6MUU - chains C and D of the 7 polymer chains in the assembly; structure by electron microscopy, 3.00 A resolution.

# Chain C (and D)
Name: Uncharacterized protein Csm3
Organism: Thermococcus onnurineus
Notes: chain D of this document is another copy of the same molecule, construct and numbering; everything in this record applies to it too
Reference sequence: B6YWC0 (B6YWC0_THEON); residues 1-290 here = UniProt positions 1-290
Sequence (291 residues; numbered 0 to 290; the number before each row is that of its first residue; numbering starts at 0):
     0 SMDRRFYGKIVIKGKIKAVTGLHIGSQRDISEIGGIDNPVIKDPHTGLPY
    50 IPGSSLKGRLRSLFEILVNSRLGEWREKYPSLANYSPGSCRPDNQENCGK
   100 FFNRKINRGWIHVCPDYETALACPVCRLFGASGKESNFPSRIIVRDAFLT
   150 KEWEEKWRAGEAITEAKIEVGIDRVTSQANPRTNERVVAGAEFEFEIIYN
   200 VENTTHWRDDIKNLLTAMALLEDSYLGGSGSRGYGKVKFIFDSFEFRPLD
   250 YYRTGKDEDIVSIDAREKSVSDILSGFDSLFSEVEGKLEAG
Disordered / not traced: 0-3, 27-34, 288-290 (chain D: 0, 27-30, 288-290)
Differences from the reference sequence: expression tag (0)
Metal / ion sites: Zn2+: H111, C113, C122, C125
What the authors report for this chain:
  - catalytic residues: D36 (proposed by the authors, not directly observed)
  - mutagenesis - D36A, D36N: abolished catalytic activity
  - mutagenesis - H22A, K41A, R181A, G226A/G227A: unchanged catalytic activity
  - mutagenesis - K56A/R60A: decreased catalytic activity

# How chain C and chain D interact
Contacting residue pairs (75; chain C residue first):
  V18(C) - F147(D)
  T19(C) - D145(D)
  I65(C) - F5(D)  hydrophobic
  L66(C) - L248(D)  hydrophobic
  N68(C) - R3(D)  hydrogen bond (side chain-backbone)
  S69(C) - R4(D)
  S69(C) - F5(D)  hydrogen bond (side chain-backbone)
  R70(C) - L248(D)
  W74(C) - R252(D)
  P86(C) - D2(D)
  G87(C) - D2(D)
  R90(C) - E134(D)  hydrogen bond (side chain-backbone)
  W152(C) - H44(D)
  E164(C) - P43(D)
  K166(C) - Y49(D)
  K166(C) - P51(D)
  K166(C) - S53(D)
  E168(C) - S53(D)  hydrogen bond
  I171(C) - I110(D)
  D172(C) - G108(D)
  D172(C) - W109(D)  hydrogen bond (side chain-backbone)
  R173(C) - S61(D)
  R173(C) - E64(D)  salt bridge
  R173(C) - F101(D)
  R173(C) - W109(D)
  R173(C) - I110(D)
  V174(C) - S88(D)
  V174(C) - F101(D)  hydrophobic
  Q177(C) - R107(D)
  N179(C) - N106(D)
  N179(C) - R107(D)
  N179(C) - G108(D)
  R185(C) - Y49(D)  hydrogen bond
  R185(C) - D145(D)  salt bridge
  V187(C) - H44(D)
  A188(C) - H44(D)
  T215(C) - Y251(D)
  A218(C) - Y251(D)
  L219(C) - F5(D)  hydrophobic
  L219(C) - K8(D)
  L219(C) - Y251(D)  hydrophobic
  E221(C) - R144(D)
  D222(C) - K8(D)
  D222(C) - I142(D)
  D222(C) - R144(D)  hydrogen bond (backbone-side chain)
  D222(C) - I197(D)
  D222(C) - R246(D)  salt bridge
  D222(C) - Y251(D)  hydrogen bond
  S223(C) - I142(D)
  S223(C) - R144(D)  hydrogen bond (backbone-side chain)
  Y224(C) - I142(D)  hydrophobic
  G229(C) - I142(D)
  S230(C) - K56(D)  hydrogen bond
  S230(C) - S139(D)  hydrogen bond
  S230(C) - I141(D)  hydrogen bond (side chain-backbone)
  S230(C) - I142(D)
  S230(C) - V143(D)  hydrogen bond (backbone-backbone)
  R231(C) - G52(D)
  R231(C) - S53(D)  hydrogen bond (backbone-backbone)
  R231(C) - V143(D)
  R231(C) - D145(D)
  G232(C) - V143(D)  hydrogen bond (backbone-backbone)
  G232(C) - R144(D)
  G232(C) - D145(D)
  K235(C) - R144(D)
  K235(C) - E195(D)  salt bridge
  V269(C) - G254(D)
  I272(C) - Y251(D)
  I272(C) - R252(D)
  I272(C) - T253(D)
  I272(C) - G254(D)
  L273(C) - T253(D)
  L273(C) - G254(D)
  L273(C) - K255(D)
  S274(C) - K255(D)  hydrogen bond
Other interface residues (no listed pair), chain C (48 interface residues in all): K77, S88, P91, F101, R107, K155, I167, Y233
Other interface residues (no listed pair), chain D (47 interface residues in all): M1, Q26, D42, G57, R60, I65, S135, Y250, D256

# Summary
48 residues of chain C face 47 of chain D across their interface, with 16 hydrogen bonds and 4 salt bridges.
Polar pairs include R173(C)-E64(D), R185(C)-D145(D) and D222(C)-R246(D). From the paper: the catalytic residue
D36(C); D36A and D36N of chain C abolish catalytic activity; 7 substitutions were tested in all.
Both chains are Uncharacterized protein Csm3 (Thermococcus onnurineus). Entry 6MUU (Cryo-EM structure of
Csm-crRNA binary complex in type III-A CRISPR-Cas system) was determined by electron microscopy (same
publication as 6MUA, 6MUR, 6MUS and 6MUT).
